3FFO - chain A; structure by X-ray diffraction, 2.10 A resolution.

== Chain A ==
Name: Adhesin
From: Escherichia coli
Notes: fragment: carbohydrate-binding domain, residues 23-198
Reference sequence: Q47200 (Q47200_ECOLX); residues 1-176 here correspond to UniProt positions 23-198 (UniProt number = residue number + 22)
Chain sequence (176 residues; row label = number of the first residue in the row):
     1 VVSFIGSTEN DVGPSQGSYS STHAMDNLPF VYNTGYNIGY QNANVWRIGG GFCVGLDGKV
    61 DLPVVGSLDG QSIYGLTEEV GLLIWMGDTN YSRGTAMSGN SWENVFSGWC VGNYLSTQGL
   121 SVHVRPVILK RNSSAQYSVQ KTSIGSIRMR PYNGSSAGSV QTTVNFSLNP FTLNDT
Disulfide bonds: Cys53-Cys110
UniProt features mapped onto this chain:
  - binding site (a carbohydrate): Ala43, Asn44, Asp88, Thr89, Ser116 to Gly119
What the authors report for this chain:
  - binding site for beta-D-mannopyranose: Trp109

== Overview ==
From UniProt: 8 carbohydrate-binding residues. The paper reports a binding site for beta-D-mannopyranose at
Trp109.
Chain A is Adhesin (Escherichia coli); the structure, F17b-G lectin domain with bound GlcNAc(beta1-2)man, was
determined by X-ray diffraction together with 4K0O, 3F6J and 3F64 from the same study.
